8YQU - chains C and H of the 9 polymer chains in the assembly; structure by electron microscopy, 2.85 A resolution.

Chain C:
Molecule: DNA-directed RNA polymerase RPB3-11 homolog
Organism: African swine fever virus
UniProtKB: A0A2X0RUE7 (A0A2X0RUE7_ASF); residues 1-359 here = UniProt positions 1-359
Chain sequence (359 residues; numbered 1 to 359; the number before each row is that of its first residue):
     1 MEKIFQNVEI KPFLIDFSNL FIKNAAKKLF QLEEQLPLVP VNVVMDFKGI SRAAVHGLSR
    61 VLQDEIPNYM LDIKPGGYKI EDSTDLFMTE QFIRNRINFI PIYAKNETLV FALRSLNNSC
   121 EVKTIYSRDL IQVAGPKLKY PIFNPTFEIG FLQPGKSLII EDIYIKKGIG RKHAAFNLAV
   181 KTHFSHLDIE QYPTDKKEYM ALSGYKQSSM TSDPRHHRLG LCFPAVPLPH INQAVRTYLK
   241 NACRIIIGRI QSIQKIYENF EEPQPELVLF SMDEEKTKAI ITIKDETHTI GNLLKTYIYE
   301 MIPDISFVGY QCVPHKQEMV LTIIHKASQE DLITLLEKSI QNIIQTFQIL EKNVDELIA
Not modelled in the structure: 1-2

Chain H:
Molecule: DNA-directed RNA polymerase RPB10 homolog
Organism: African swine fever virus
UniProtKB: A0A0C5BCR6 (A0A0C5BCR6_ASF); residues 1-80 here = UniProt positions 1-80
Chain sequence (80 residues; numbered 1 to 80; the number before each row is that of its first residue):
     1 MLIPVVCFTC GFPIGTYAAI FDKARTEYIK TKMGGTLPQN IPLDASLQIE LKDLITALGI
    61 PMRVCCRTHL ITTLDYRKYY
Metal / ion sites: Zn2+: Cys7, Cys10, Cys65, Cys66

How chain C and chain H interact:
Residue-residue contacts (63; chain C residue first):
  Phe13(C) - Phe12(H)  hydrophobic
  Phe13(C) - Tyr17(H)
  Phe13(C) - Gly59(H)
  Phe13(C) - Pro61(H)  hydrophobic
  Leu14(C) - Gly59(H)
  Ile15(C) - Tyr17(H)  hydrophobic
  Ile15(C) - Ala57(H)
  Ile15(C) - Leu58(H)
  Asp16(C) - Ala57(H)  hydrogen bond (backbone-backbone)
  Asn19(C) - Leu54(H)
  Asn19(C) - Ala57(H)
  Phe21(C) - Ala24(H)
  Phe21(C) - Glu27(H)
  Phe21(C) - Tyr28(H)
  Phe21(C) - Thr31(H)
  Phe21(C) - Leu54(H)  hydrophobic
  Ile22(C) - Ala24(H)  hydrophobic
  Ile22(C) - Leu54(H)  hydrophobic
  Ile22(C) - Leu58(H)  hydrophobic
  Ala25(C) - Ile20(H)  hydrophobic
  Ala25(C) - Ala24(H)  hydrophobic
  Ala26(C) - Ile20(H)  hydrophobic
  Lys28(C) - Lys23(H)
  Leu29(C) - Ala19(H)
  Leu29(C) - Ile20(H)  hydrophobic
  Leu29(C) - Lys23(H)
  Phe30(C) - Ala19(H)  hydrophobic
  Phe30(C) - Ile20(H)  hydrophobic
  Leu36(C) - Thr16(H)
  Pro40(C) - Phe12(H)  hydrophobic
  Pro40(C) - Pro13(H)  hydrophobic
  Pro40(C) - Tyr17(H)
  Phe87(C) - Met1(H)
  Phe87(C) - Tyr76(H)
  Phe87(C) - Tyr80(H)  hydrophobic
  Met88(C) - Met1(H)  hydrophobic
  Phe92(C) - Met1(H)  hydrophobic
  Arg96(C) - Leu2(H)
  Arg96(C) - Ile3(H)  hydrogen bond (side chain-backbone)
  Arg96(C) - Val5(H)
  Phe99(C) - Val5(H)
  Phe99(C) - Val6(H)
  Ile100(C) - Val5(H)  hydrophobic
  Pro101(C) - Pro13(H)  hydrophobic
  Thr124(C) - Arg77(H)  hydrogen bond
  Asn144(C) - Thr16(H)  hydrogen bond
  Thr146(C) - Gly15(H)
  Thr146(C) - Thr16(H)  hydrogen bond
  Phe147(C) - Val5(H)  hydrophobic
  Phe147(C) - Gly15(H)
  Phe147(C) - Thr16(H)
  Glu148(C) - Ala19(H)
  Glu148(C) - Arg77(H)  salt bridge
  Gly150(C) - Leu2(H)
  Phe151(C) - Leu2(H)  hydrophobic
  Phe151(C) - Tyr76(H)  hydrophobic
  Phe151(C) - Arg77(H)
  Gln153(C) - Tyr80(H)
  Val180(C) - Cys10(H)
  Lys181(C) - Arg63(H)  hydrogen bond (backbone-side chain)
  Thr182(C) - Arg63(H)
  Cys222(C) - Phe12(H)  hydrophobic
  Pro224(C) - Pro13(H)
Interface residues without a listed pair, chain C (37 interface residues in all): Val122, Tyr126, Ile149
Interface residues without a listed pair, chain H (32 interface residues in all): Pro4, Gly11, Ala18, Asp22, Asp53

In short:
37 residues of chain C face 32 of chain H across their interface; the contacts include 6 hydrogen bonds and 1
salt bridge. Among the polar pairs are Glu148(C)-Arg77(H), Arg96(C)-Ile3(H) and Thr124(C)-Arg77(H). The Zn2+
site is built by Cys7(H), Cys10(H), Cys65(H) and Cys66(H).
Here chain C is DNA-directed RNA polymerase RPB3-11 homolog and chain H is DNA-directed RNA polymerase RPB10
homolog, both from African swine fever virus. Entry 8YQU (African swine fever virus RNA Polymerase-M1249L
complex1) was determined by electron microscopy (same publication as 8YQT, 8YQV, 8YQW, 8YQX, 8YQY and 8YQZ).
